3L6F - chains A and C of the 3 polymer chains in the assembly; structure by X-ray diffraction, 2.10 A resolution.

Chain A:
Protein: HLA class II histocompatibility antigen, DR alpha chain
Organism: Homo sapiens
UniProtKB: P01903 (2DRA_HUMAN); residues 1-182 here correspond to UniProt positions 26-207 (UniProt number = residue number + 25)
Chain sequence (182 residues; numbered 1 to 182; the number before each row is that of its first residue):
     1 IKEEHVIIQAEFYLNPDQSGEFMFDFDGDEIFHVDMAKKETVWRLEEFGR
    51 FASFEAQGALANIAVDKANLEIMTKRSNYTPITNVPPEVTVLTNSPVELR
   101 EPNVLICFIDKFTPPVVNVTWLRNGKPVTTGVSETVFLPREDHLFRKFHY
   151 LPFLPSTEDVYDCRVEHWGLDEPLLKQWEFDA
Not modelled in the structure: 1-2, 181-182
Disulfide bonds: Cys-107/Cys-163
Differences from the reference sequence: conflict Gln-177 (His202 in P01903)
Swiss-Prot annotation at these positions:
  - region: Glu-179 to Ala-182 (Connecting peptide)
  - site: Gln-9 (Self- and pathogen-derived peptide antigen), Gly-49 (Self-peptide antigen), Phe-51 (Self- and pathogen-derived peptide antigen), Ala-52 (Self-peptide antigen), Ser-53 (Self- and pathogen-derived peptide antigen), Glu-55 (Pathogen-derived peptide antigen), Asn-62 (Self- and pathogen-derived peptide antigen), Asn-69 (Pathogen-derived peptide antigen), Arg-76 (Self- and pathogen-derived peptide antigen)
  - glycosylation (N-linked (GlcNAc...) asparagine): Asn-78, Asn-118

Chain C:
Protein: Melanoma antigen recognized by T-cells 1
UniProtKB: Q16655 (MAR1_HUMAN); residues 1-15 here correspond to UniProt positions 100-114 (UniProt number = residue number + 99)
Chain sequence (15 residues; each row starts with the number of its first residue):
     1 APPAYEKLSAEQSPP
Modified positions: Ser-9 (phosphoserine; SEP)
Swiss-Prot annotation at these positions:
  - modified residue: Ser-9 (Phosphoserine)
Reported in the primary citation:
  - post-translational modification sites: Ser-9
  - contacts within the chain: Lys-7/Ser-9 (water-mediated contact)
  - mutagenesis - A1I: unchanged signaling
  - mutagenesis - P2A, P3A, A4I: decreased signaling

Interface between chain A and chain C:
Residue-residue contacts (32):
  Gln-9(A) with Lys-7(C); Leu-8(C), hydrogen bond (side chain-backbone)
  Phe-24(A) with Glu-6(C)
  Ile-31(A) with Tyr-5(C)
  Phe-32(A) with Tyr-5(C), hydrophobic
  Phe-51(A) with Pro-2(C); Pro-3(C)
  Ala-52(A) with Pro-2(C); Pro-3(C); Tyr-5(C), hydrophobic
  Ser-53(A) with Pro-2(C), hydrogen bond (side chain-backbone); Pro-3(C), hydrogen bond (backbone-backbone); Ala-4(C); Tyr-5(C), hydrogen bond (backbone-backbone)
  Phe-54(A) with Tyr-5(C)
  Gly-58(A) with Lys-7(C)
  Asn-62(A) with Lys-7(C); Leu-8(C), hydrogen bond (side chain-backbone); Ser-9(C); Ala-10(C), hydrogen bond (side chain-backbone)
  Val-65(A) with Ala-10(C), hydrophobic; Glu-11(C)
  Asp-66(A) with Ala-10(C)
  Asn-69(A) with Glu-11(C), hydrogen bond (side chain-backbone); Gln-12(C); Ser-13(C), hydrogen bond (side chain-backbone)
  Ile-72(A) with Ser-13(C); Pro-14(C); Pro-15(C)
  Met-73(A) with Ser-13(C)
  Arg-76(A) with Pro-14(C), hydrogen bond (side chain-backbone); Pro-15(C), hydrogen bond (side chain-backbone)
Interface residues without a listed pair, chain A (19 interface residues in all): Glu-11, Phe-22, Trp-43
Interface features reported in the paper:
  - specific contacts: Asn-62(A)/Ser-9(C) (water-mediated contact)
  - interface residues, chain C: Tyr-5(C), Ala-10(C), Ser-13(C)

Overview:
19 residues of chain A and 14 residues of chain C are in contact, with 10 hydrogen bonds. Polar pairs include
Gln-9(A)/Leu-8(C), Ser-53(A)/Pro-2(C) and Asn-62(A)/Leu-8(C). The paper describes a water-mediated contact
between Asn-62(A) and Ser-9(C). The paper reports that P2A, P3A and A4I of chain C reduce signaling; interface
residues Tyr-5(C), Ala-10(C) and Ser-13(C).
Here chain A is HLA class II histocompatibility antigen, DR alpha chain (Homo sapiens) and chain C is Melanoma
antigen recognized by T-cells 1. Entry 3L6F (Structure of MHC class II molecule HLA-DR1 complexed with
phosphopeptide MART-1) was determined by X-ray diffraction.
